3KXF - chains A and Q of the 5 polymer chains in the assembly; structure by X-ray diffraction, 3.10 A resolution.

[Chain A]
Protein: HLA class I histocompatibility antigen, B-35 alpha chain
From: Homo sapiens
Notes: fragment: residues in UNP 25-300
UniProtKB: P30685 (1B35_HUMAN); residues 1-276 here correspond to UniProt positions 25-300 (UniProt number = residue number + 24)
Chain sequence (276 residues; row label = number of the first residue in the row):
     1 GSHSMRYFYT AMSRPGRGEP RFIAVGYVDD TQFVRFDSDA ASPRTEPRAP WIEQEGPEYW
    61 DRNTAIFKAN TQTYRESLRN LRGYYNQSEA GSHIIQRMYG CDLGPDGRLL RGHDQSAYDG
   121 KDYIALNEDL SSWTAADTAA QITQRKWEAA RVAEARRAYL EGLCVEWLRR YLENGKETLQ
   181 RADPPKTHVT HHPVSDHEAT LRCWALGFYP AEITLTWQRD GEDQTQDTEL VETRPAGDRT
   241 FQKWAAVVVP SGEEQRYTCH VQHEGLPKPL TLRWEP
Differences from the reference sequence: engineered mutation Ala-65 (Gln89 in P30685), Ala-69 (Thr93 in P30685), Ala-155 (Gln179 in P30685)
Disulfides: Cys-101/Cys-164, Cys-203/Cys-259
Reported in the primary citation:
  - mutagenesis - Q155A (Kd 50 uM): decreased binding to SB27 T cell receptor alpha chain
  - mutagenesis - Q65A, T69A: unchanged binding to SB27 TCR

[Chain Q]
Protein: peptide from Trans-activator protein BZLF1
UniProtKB: P03206 (BZLF1_EBVB9); residues 1-13 here correspond to UniProt positions 52-64 (UniProt number = residue number + 51)
Chain sequence (13 residues; row label = number of the first residue in the row):
     1 LPEPLPQGQL TAY

[Interface between chain A and chain Q]
Pairs across the interface - 48 pairs, chain A then chain Q:
  Met-5(A) / Leu-1(Q)
  Tyr-7(A) / Leu-1(Q)  hydrogen bond (side chain-backbone)
  Tyr-7(A) / Pro-2(Q)
  Tyr-9(A) / Pro-2(Q)
  Tyr-59(A) / Leu-1(Q)  hydrophobic
  Arg-62(A) / Leu-1(Q)
  Asn-63(A) / Leu-1(Q)
  Asn-63(A) / Pro-2(Q)
  Ile-66(A) / Pro-2(Q)  hydrophobic
  Ile-66(A) / Glu-3(Q)
  Ile-66(A) / Pro-4(Q)  hydrophobic
  Ile-66(A) / Leu-5(Q)  hydrophobic
  Phe-67(A) / Pro-2(Q)  hydrophobic
  Ala-69(A) / Leu-5(Q)  hydrophobic
  Asn-70(A) / Leu-10(Q)
  Thr-73(A) / Leu-10(Q)
  Thr-73(A) / Thr-11(Q)
  Thr-73(A) / Ala-12(Q)
  Tyr-74(A) / Tyr-13(Q)
  Glu-76(A) / Ala-12(Q)
  Ser-77(A) / Ala-12(Q)
  Ser-77(A) / Tyr-13(Q)  hydrogen bond (side chain-backbone)
  Asn-80(A) / Tyr-13(Q)
  Leu-81(A) / Tyr-13(Q)  hydrophobic
  Tyr-84(A) / Tyr-13(Q)  hydrogen bond (side chain-backbone)
  Ile-95(A) / Tyr-13(Q)
  Arg-97(A) / Glu-3(Q)  salt bridge
  Tyr-99(A) / Pro-2(Q)
  Tyr-99(A) / Glu-3(Q)  hydrogen bond (side chain-backbone)
  Ser-116(A) / Tyr-13(Q)  hydrogen bond
  Tyr-123(A) / Tyr-13(Q)  hydrophobic
  Thr-143(A) / Tyr-13(Q)  hydrogen bond (side chain-backbone)
  Lys-146(A) / Ala-12(Q)
  Lys-146(A) / Tyr-13(Q)  hydrogen bond (side chain-backbone)
  Trp-147(A) / Thr-11(Q)
  Trp-147(A) / Ala-12(Q)  hydrogen bond (side chain-backbone)
  Ala-150(A) / Thr-11(Q)
  Val-152(A) / Thr-11(Q)
  Ala-155(A) / Glu-3(Q)
  Arg-156(A) / Glu-3(Q)  salt bridge
  Tyr-159(A) / Leu-1(Q)  hydrogen bond (side chain-backbone)
  Tyr-159(A) / Pro-2(Q)
  Tyr-159(A) / Glu-3(Q)
  Tyr-159(A) / Pro-4(Q)
  Leu-163(A) / Leu-1(Q)  hydrophobic
  Leu-163(A) / Pro-4(Q)  hydrophobic
  Trp-167(A) / Leu-1(Q)
  Tyr-171(A) / Leu-1(Q)  hydrogen bond (side chain-backbone)
Other interface residues (no listed pair), chain A (35 interface residues in all): Ala-65, Gln-96

[In short]
The interface between chain A and chain Q involves 35 residues on one side and 9 on the other, with 10
hydrogen bonds and 2 salt bridges. Among the polar pairs are Arg-97(A)/Glu-3(Q), Arg-156(A)/Glu-3(Q) and
Tyr-7(A)/Leu-1(Q). The paper reports that Q155A of chain A reduces binding to SB27 T cell receptor alpha
chain; Q65A and T69A of chain A leave binding to SB27 TCR unchanged.
Here chain A is HLA class I histocompatibility antigen, B-35 alpha chain (Homo sapiens) and chain Q is peptide
from Trans-activator protein BZLF1. Entry 3KXF (Crystal Structure of SB27 TCR in complex with the 'restriction
triad' mutant HLA-B*3508-13mer) was determined by X-ray diffraction together with 3KWW from the same study.
